PDB entry 1LYF | X-ray diffraction, 1.80 A resolution | chain A

== Chain A ==
Protein: T4 lysozyme
From: Enterobacteria phage T4
Reference sequence: P00720 (LYCV_BPT4); residues 1-164 here = UniProt positions 1-164
Sequence (164 residues; numbered 1 to 164; the number before each row is that of its first residue):
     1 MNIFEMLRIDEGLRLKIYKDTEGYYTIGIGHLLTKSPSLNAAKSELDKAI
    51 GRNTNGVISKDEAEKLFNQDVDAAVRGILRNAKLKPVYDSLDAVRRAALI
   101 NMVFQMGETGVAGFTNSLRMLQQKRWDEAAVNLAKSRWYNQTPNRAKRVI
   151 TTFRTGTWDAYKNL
Unresolved in the structure: 163-164
Differences from the reference sequence: conflict Thr54 (Cys in P00720), Ser59 (Thr in P00720), Ala97 (Cys in P00720)
Swiss-Prot annotation at these positions:
  - active site (Proton donor/acceptor): Glu11, Asp20
  - binding site (substrate): Leu32, Phe104, Ser117, Asn132
  - mutagenesis: Glu11 (E11A/F/H/M/N: Complete loss of enzymatic activity; E11N: Loss of 84% of enzymatic activity; E11Q: Complete loss of activity), Asp20 (D20A/N/S/T: Complete loss of enzymatic activity; D20C: Nearly no effet on specific enzymatic activity; D20E/Q: Loss of 99% of enzymatic activity), Thr26 (T26E: Complete loss of activity at neutral pH; covalently bound substrate; T26H: Facilitates transglycosylation more effectively than hydrolysis; covalently bound substrate), Gly30 (G30A: Almost complete loss of enzymatic activity; G30F: Almost complete loss of enzymatic activity. The enzyme is destabilized by 1.5 kcal/mol), Ser117 (S117F: 10-fold decrease in enzymatic activity; S117I: 500-fold decrease in enzymatic activity; S117V: 50-fold decrease in enzymatic activity), Asn132 (N132I: 5-fold decrease in enzymatic activity; N132M/F: 2-fold decrease in enzymatic activity)

== Summary ==
From UniProt: active-site residues Glu11 and Asp20, 4 substrate-binding residues and 6 mutagenesis sites.
Chain A is T4 lysozyme (Enterobacteria phage T4); the structure, Dissection of helix capping in T4 lysozyme by
structural and thermodynamic analysis of six amino acid ..., was determined by X-ray diffraction, deposited
together with 1LYE, 1LYG, 1LYH, 1LYI and 1LYJ.
